4YVK - chains A and B of the 3 polymer chains in the assembly; structure by X-ray diffraction, 3.00 A resolution.

[Chain A (and B)]
Protein: tRNA (guanine-N(1)-)-methyltransferase
From: Haemophilus influenzae (strain ATCC 51907 / DSM 11121 / KW20 / Rd)
Notes: EC 2.1.1.228; chain B of this document is another copy of the same molecule, construct and numbering; everything in this record applies to it too
UniProt: P43912 (TRMD_HAEIN); residue numbers follow UniProt; this construct covers 1-246
Sequence (266 residues; numbered -19 to 246; the number before each row is that of its first residue; numbers below 1 keep their minus sign (Met-19 is residue -19)):
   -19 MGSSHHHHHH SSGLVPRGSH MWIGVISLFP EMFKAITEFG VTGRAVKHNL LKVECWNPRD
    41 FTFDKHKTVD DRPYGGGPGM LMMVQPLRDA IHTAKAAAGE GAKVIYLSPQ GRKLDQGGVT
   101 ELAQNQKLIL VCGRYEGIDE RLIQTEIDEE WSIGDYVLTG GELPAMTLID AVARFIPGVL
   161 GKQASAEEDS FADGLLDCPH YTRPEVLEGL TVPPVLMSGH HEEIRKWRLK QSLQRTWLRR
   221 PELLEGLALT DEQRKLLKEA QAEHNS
Disordered / not traced: -19 to -2, 160-168 (chain B: -19 to -3)
Construct notes: expression tag (-19 to 0)
Residues lining bound ligands:
  - sinefungin (SFG), molecule 1: Tyr86, Leu87, Ser88, Pro89, Gln90, Cys112, Gly113, Arg114, Tyr115, Glu116, Gly117, Trp131, Ser132, Ile133, Gly134, Tyr136, Val137, Leu138, Thr139, Gly140, Gly141, Pro144
  - sinefungin (SFG), molecule 2: Ser170, Asp177, His180
From the paper describing this entry:
  - catalytic residues: Arg154, Asp169 (proposed by the authors, not directly observed)
  - mutagenesis - R154A, D169A (4,100-fold): abolished catalytic activity with tRNA
  - mutagenesis - S165A: decreased catalytic activity with tRNA
  - mutagenesis - R154A: abolished catalytic activity on Tma tRNAGln WT
  - mutagenesis - S165A: decreased catalytic activity on Tma tRNAGln WT

[Chain A / chain B interface]
Contacting residue pairs (167):
  Phe9(A) with Gly20(B)
  Glu11(A) with Phe19(B)
  Met12(A) with Ala15(B); Phe19(B), hydrophobic
  Ala15(A) with Met12(B)
  Ile16(A) with Leu143(B), hydrophobic
  Phe19(A) with Phe9(B), hydrophobic; Glu11(B); Met12(B), hydrophobic
  Gly20(A) with Phe9(B); Arg114(B)
  Val21(A) with Arg114(B)
  Asp51(A) with Thr182(B), hydrogen bond; Arg183(B)
  Arg52(A) with Thr182(B), hydrogen bond (backbone-side chain); Arg183(B), hydrogen bond (backbone-side chain)
  Pro53(A) with Tyr181(B); Arg183(B)
  Tyr54(A) with Tyr181(B), hydrogen bond (backbone-backbone); Thr182(B); Arg183(B); Glu185(B); Leu196(B); Met197(B), hydrophobic; Arg208(B)
  Gly55(A) with Leu196(B), hydrogen bond (backbone-backbone); Ile204(B); Arg208(B)
  Gly56(A) with Arg208(B), hydrogen bond (backbone-side chain)
  Pro58(A) with Ala166(B), hydrophobic; Glu167(B)
  Gly59(A) with Glu167(B)
  Leu61(A) with His180(B); Tyr181(B); Thr182(B)
  Val64(A) with Thr182(B); Arg183(B)
  Arg68(A) with Glu188(B), salt bridge
  Pro89(A) with Ser170(B); Phe171(B), hydrophobic
  Gln90(A) with Ser170(B), hydrogen bond; Leu176(B); Asp177(B), hydrogen bond (side chain-backbone); Arg215(B); Arg219(B), hydrogen bond (backbone-side chain)
  Lys93(A) with Arg220(B)
  Leu94(A) with Tyr136(B)
  Asp95(A) with Asp135(B)
  Gln96(A) with Asp135(B), hydrogen bond (backbone-backbone); Tyr136(B); Val137(B), hydrogen bond (side chain-backbone)
  Val99(A) with Tyr136(B), hydrophobic
  Arg114(A) with Gly20(B)
  Glu116(A) with Glu168(B); His180(B)
  Ile118(A) with His180(B)
  Asp119(A) with His180(B); Tyr181(B); Thr182(B), hydrogen bond (side chain-backbone)
  Glu120(A) with Pro179(B); His180(B), hydrogen bond (backbone-backbone); Tyr181(B); Arg215(B), salt bridge
  Arg121(A) with Tyr181(B); Thr182(B), hydrogen bond (side chain-backbone); Pro184(B), hydrogen bond (side chain-backbone); Glu185(B), hydrogen bond (side chain-backbone); Val186(B); Leu187(B); Leu190(B), hydrogen bond (side chain-backbone); Val192(B)
  Gln124(A) with Leu190(B)
  Thr125(A) with Leu190(B)
  Glu126(A) with Glu188(B)
  Glu130(A) with Arg219(B), salt bridge
  Ile133(A) with Ile133(B); Tyr136(B), hydrogen bond (backbone-side chain)
  Asp135(A) with Asp95(B); Gln96(B), hydrogen bond (backbone-backbone); Phe171(B); Arg220(B), salt bridge
  Tyr136(A) with Leu94(B); Gln96(B); Ile133(B), hydrogen bond (side chain-backbone); Thr147(B); Phe171(B)
  Val137(A) with Gln96(B), hydrogen bond (backbone-side chain); Ala151(B); Arg154(B); Asp169(B); Ser170(B); Phe171(B), hydrophobic
  Leu138(A) with Thr147(B); Asp150(B); Ala151(B), hydrophobic; Arg154(B)
  Thr139(A) with Asp150(B), hydrogen bond; Arg154(B)
  Leu143(A) with Ile16(B), hydrophobic; Leu143(B), hydrophobic; Met146(B)
  Met146(A) with Leu143(B)
  Thr147(A) with Tyr136(B); Leu138(B); Leu143(B)
  Asp150(A) with Leu138(B); Thr139(B), hydrogen bond
  Ala151(A) with Val137(B); Leu138(B), hydrophobic
  Arg154(A) with Val137(B), hydrogen bond (side chain-backbone); Thr139(B)
  Ser170(A) with Gln90(B), hydrogen bond; Val137(B)
  Phe171(A) with Pro89(B), hydrophobic; Asp135(B); Tyr136(B); Val137(B), hydrophobic
  Leu176(A) with Pro89(B); Gln90(B)
  Asp177(A) with Gln90(B)
  Pro179(A) with Glu120(B)
  His180(A) with Leu61(B); Glu116(B), hydrogen bond (side chain-backbone); Ile118(B); Asp119(B); Glu120(B), hydrogen bond (backbone-backbone)
  Tyr181(A) with Pro53(B); Tyr54(B), hydrogen bond (backbone-backbone); Leu61(B); Asp119(B); Glu120(B); Arg121(B)
  Thr182(A) with Asp51(B), hydrogen bond; Arg52(B), hydrogen bond (side chain-backbone); Tyr54(B); Met62(B); Val64(B); Asp119(B), hydrogen bond (backbone-side chain); Arg121(B), hydrogen bond (backbone-side chain)
  Arg183(A) with Asp51(B), salt bridge; Tyr54(B); Val64(B)
  Pro184(A) with Tyr54(B); Arg121(B), hydrogen bond (backbone-side chain)
  Glu185(A) with Tyr54(B), hydrogen bond (backbone-side chain); Arg121(B), hydrogen bond (backbone-side chain)
  Val186(A) with Arg121(B)
  Leu187(A) with Val64(B), hydrophobic; Arg68(B); Arg121(B); Leu122(B), hydrophobic
  Glu188(A) with Arg68(B), salt bridge
  Leu190(A) with Arg121(B), hydrogen bond (backbone-side chain); Thr125(B)
  Val192(A) with Tyr54(B), hydrophobic; Arg121(B)
  Leu196(A) with Gly55(B), hydrogen bond (backbone-backbone)
  Ile204(A) with Gly55(B)
  Arg208(A) with Tyr54(B), hydrogen bond (side chain-backbone); Gly55(B); Gly56(B), hydrogen bond (side chain-backbone)
  Arg215(A) with Gln90(B); Glu120(B), salt bridge
  Arg219(A) with Gln90(B), hydrogen bond (side chain-backbone); Glu130(B), salt bridge
  Arg220(A) with Lys93(B); Asp135(B), salt bridge
Other interface residues (no listed pair), chain A (79 interface residues in all): Thr22, Met62, His72, Gly91, Tyr115, Gly134, Thr191, Glu222, Leu223
Other interface residues (no listed pair), chain B (78 interface residues in all): Val21, Thr22, Gly57, Val99, Gln124, Gly134, Thr191

[Overview]
Chain A and chain B form an interface of 79 and 78 residues respectively; the contacts include 40 hydrogen
bonds and 9 salt bridges. Among the polar pairs are Arg68(A)-Glu188(B), Glu120(A)-Arg215(B) and
Glu130(A)-Arg219(B). Ligands of chain A: sinefungin. The paper reports catalytic residues Arg154(A) and
Asp169(A); R154A and D169A of chain A abolish catalytic activity with tRNA.
Both chains are tRNA (guanine-N(1)-)-methyltransferase (Haemophilus influenzae (strain ATCC 51907 / DSM 11121
/ KW20 / Rd)). Entry 4YVK (Crystal Structure of H. influenzae TrmD in complex with sinefungin and tRNA variant
(G36C)) was determined by X-ray diffraction, deposited together with 4YVG, 4YVH, 4YVI and 4YVJ.
